7TAO - chains D and E of the 15 polymer chains in the assembly; structure by electron microscopy, 3.20 A resolution.

# Chain D
Protein: V-type proton ATPase subunit c'
Organism: Saccharomyces cerevisiae
Reference sequence: P32842 (VATL2_YEAST); residue numbers follow UniProt; this construct covers 1-164
Chain sequence (164 residues; row label = number of the first residue in the row):
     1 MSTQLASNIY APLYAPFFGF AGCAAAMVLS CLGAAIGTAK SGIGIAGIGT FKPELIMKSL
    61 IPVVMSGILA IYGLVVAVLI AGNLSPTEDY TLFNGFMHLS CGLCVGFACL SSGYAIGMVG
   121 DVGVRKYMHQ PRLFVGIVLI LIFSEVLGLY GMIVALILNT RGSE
Unresolved in the structure: 1-6
Ligand contacts:
  - WEV ((5R)-2,4-dideoxy-1-C-{(2S,3R,4S)-3-hydroxy-4-[(2R,3S,4E,6E,9R,10S,11R,12E,14Z)-10-hydroxy-3,15-dimethoxy-7,9,11,13-tetramethyl-16-oxo-1-oxacyclohexadeca-4,6,12,14-tetraen-2-yl]pentan-2-yl}-4-methyl-5-propan-2-yl-alpha-D-threo-pentopyranose), molecule 1: M57, K58, L60, I61, V64, G67, I68, I71
  - WEV, molecule 2: L139, I142, F143, V146, Y150
Curated features (UniProtKB/Swiss-Prot):
  - site: E145 (Essential for proton translocation)
  - mutagenesis: E145 (E145D: Partial inactivation; E145L/Q: Inactivation)
Reported in the primary citation:
  - binding site for WEV: K58, I61, V64, G67, I68, I71, L139, I142, F143, V146, Y150

# Chain E
Protein: V-type proton ATPase subunit c
Organism: Saccharomyces cerevisiae
Reference sequence: P25515 (VATL1_YEAST); residue numbers follow UniProt; this construct covers 1-160
Chain sequence (160 residues; each row starts with the number of its first residue):
     1 MTELCPVYAP FFGAIGCASA IIFTSLGAAY GTAKSGVGIC ATCVLRPDLL FKNIVPVIMA
    61 GIIAIYGLVV SVLVCYSLGQ KQALYTGFIQ LGAGLSVGLS GLAAGFAIGI VGDAGVRGSS
   121 QQPRLFVGMI LILIFAEVLG LYGLIVALLL NSRATQDVVC
Unresolved in the structure: 160
Ligand contacts:
  - WEV ((5R)-2,4-dideoxy-1-C-{(2S,3R,4S)-3-hydroxy-4-[(2R,3S,4E,6E,9R,10S,11R,12E,14Z)-10-hydroxy-3,15-dimethoxy-7,9,11,13-tetramethyl-16-oxo-1-oxacyclohexadeca-4,6,12,14-tetraen-2-yl]pentan-2-yl}-4-methyl-5-propan-2-yl-alpha-D-threo-pentopyranose), molecule 1: F51, I54, I58, G61, I62, I65
  - WEV, molecule 2: L131, I134, F135, V138, Y142
Curated features (UniProtKB/Swiss-Prot):
  - site: E137 (Essential for proton translocation)
  - mutagenesis: E137 (E137D: Partial inactivation; E137Q/V/K: Inactivation)
Reported in the primary citation:
  - binding site for WEV: F51, I54, V55, I58, G61, I65, L131, I134, F135, V138, Y142

# Chain D / chain E interface
Residue-residue contacts - 61 pairs, chain D then chain E:
  I9(D) with M1(E); V7(E)
  Y10(D) with C5(E); V7(E), hydrophobic; K81(E)
  T91(D) with Q80(E)
  L92(D) with V7(E), hydrophobic
  F93(D) with P10(E), hydrophobic; G79(E); Q80(E)
  F96(D) with Y8(E), hydrophobic; F11(E), hydrophobic; A14(E)
  S100(D) with A14(E)
  L103(D) with A18(E), hydrophobic; I22(E)
  C104(D) with C17(E); A18(E), hydrophobic; I21(E)
  F107(D) with I22(E), hydrophobic
  A108(D) with S25(E)
  S111(D) with S25(E); L26(E), hydrogen bond (side chain-backbone); A29(E)
  Y114(D) with Y30(E); A33(E), hydrophobic
  A115(D) with A29(E)
  M118(D) with A33(E), hydrophobic; V37(E)
  V122(D) with V37(E), hydrophobic; C40(E)
  G123(D) with C40(E)
  K126(D) with C40(E); V44(E)
  Q130(D) with C43(E); V44(E), hydrogen bond (side chain-backbone)
  R132(D) with P47(E); L50(E)
  L133(D) with C43(E), hydrophobic; L50(E), hydrophobic
  I137(D) with C40(E), hydrophobic
  I140(D) with T32(E); I39(E), hydrophobic; I54(E), hydrophobic
  F143(D) with V57(E), hydrophobic; I58(E), hydrophobic
  S144(D) with T32(E)
  L147(D) with A28(E), hydrophobic; A29(E); A64(E), hydrophobic
  Y150(D) with A64(E), hydrophobic; I65(E); L68(E), hydrophobic
  V154(D) with I21(E), hydrophobic; L68(E), hydrophobic
  I157(D) with V72(E), hydrophobic; Y76(E), hydrophobic
  L158(D) with C75(E), hydrophobic
  R161(D) with C75(E); Y76(E); L78(E), hydrogen bond (side chain-backbone)
Other interface residues (no listed pair), chain D (35 interface residues in all): P12, M97, V119, H129
Other interface residues (no listed pair), chain E (42 interface residues in all): G36, A41, R46, S71

# In short
35 residues of chain D and 42 residues of chain E are in contact; the contacts include 3 hydrogen bonds. Among
the polar pairs are S111(D)-L26(E), Q130(D)-V44(E) and R161(D)-L78(E). One compound WEV molecule is bound
between chain D and chain E. From the paper: a binding site for WEV at K58(D), I61(D) and F51(E) among others.
Here chain D is V-type proton ATPase subunit c' and chain E is V-type proton ATPase subunit c, both from
Saccharomyces cerevisiae. Entry 7TAO (Cryo-EM structure of bafilomycin A1 bound to yeast VO V-ATPase) was
determined by electron microscopy together with 7TAP from the same study.
